1XI4 - chains A and F of the 18 polymer chains in the assembly; structure by electron microscopy, 7.90 A resolution (low resolution: residue-level contacts below are approximate; hydrogen-bond / salt-bridge calls are withheld).

# Chain A (and F)
Name: Clathrin heavy chain
Organism: Bos taurus
Notes: chain F of this document is another copy of the same molecule, construct and numbering; everything in this record applies to it too
UniProt: P49951 (CLH_BOVIN); numbering as in UniProt (aligned over 1-1630)
Sequence (1630 residues; row label = number of the first residue in the row):
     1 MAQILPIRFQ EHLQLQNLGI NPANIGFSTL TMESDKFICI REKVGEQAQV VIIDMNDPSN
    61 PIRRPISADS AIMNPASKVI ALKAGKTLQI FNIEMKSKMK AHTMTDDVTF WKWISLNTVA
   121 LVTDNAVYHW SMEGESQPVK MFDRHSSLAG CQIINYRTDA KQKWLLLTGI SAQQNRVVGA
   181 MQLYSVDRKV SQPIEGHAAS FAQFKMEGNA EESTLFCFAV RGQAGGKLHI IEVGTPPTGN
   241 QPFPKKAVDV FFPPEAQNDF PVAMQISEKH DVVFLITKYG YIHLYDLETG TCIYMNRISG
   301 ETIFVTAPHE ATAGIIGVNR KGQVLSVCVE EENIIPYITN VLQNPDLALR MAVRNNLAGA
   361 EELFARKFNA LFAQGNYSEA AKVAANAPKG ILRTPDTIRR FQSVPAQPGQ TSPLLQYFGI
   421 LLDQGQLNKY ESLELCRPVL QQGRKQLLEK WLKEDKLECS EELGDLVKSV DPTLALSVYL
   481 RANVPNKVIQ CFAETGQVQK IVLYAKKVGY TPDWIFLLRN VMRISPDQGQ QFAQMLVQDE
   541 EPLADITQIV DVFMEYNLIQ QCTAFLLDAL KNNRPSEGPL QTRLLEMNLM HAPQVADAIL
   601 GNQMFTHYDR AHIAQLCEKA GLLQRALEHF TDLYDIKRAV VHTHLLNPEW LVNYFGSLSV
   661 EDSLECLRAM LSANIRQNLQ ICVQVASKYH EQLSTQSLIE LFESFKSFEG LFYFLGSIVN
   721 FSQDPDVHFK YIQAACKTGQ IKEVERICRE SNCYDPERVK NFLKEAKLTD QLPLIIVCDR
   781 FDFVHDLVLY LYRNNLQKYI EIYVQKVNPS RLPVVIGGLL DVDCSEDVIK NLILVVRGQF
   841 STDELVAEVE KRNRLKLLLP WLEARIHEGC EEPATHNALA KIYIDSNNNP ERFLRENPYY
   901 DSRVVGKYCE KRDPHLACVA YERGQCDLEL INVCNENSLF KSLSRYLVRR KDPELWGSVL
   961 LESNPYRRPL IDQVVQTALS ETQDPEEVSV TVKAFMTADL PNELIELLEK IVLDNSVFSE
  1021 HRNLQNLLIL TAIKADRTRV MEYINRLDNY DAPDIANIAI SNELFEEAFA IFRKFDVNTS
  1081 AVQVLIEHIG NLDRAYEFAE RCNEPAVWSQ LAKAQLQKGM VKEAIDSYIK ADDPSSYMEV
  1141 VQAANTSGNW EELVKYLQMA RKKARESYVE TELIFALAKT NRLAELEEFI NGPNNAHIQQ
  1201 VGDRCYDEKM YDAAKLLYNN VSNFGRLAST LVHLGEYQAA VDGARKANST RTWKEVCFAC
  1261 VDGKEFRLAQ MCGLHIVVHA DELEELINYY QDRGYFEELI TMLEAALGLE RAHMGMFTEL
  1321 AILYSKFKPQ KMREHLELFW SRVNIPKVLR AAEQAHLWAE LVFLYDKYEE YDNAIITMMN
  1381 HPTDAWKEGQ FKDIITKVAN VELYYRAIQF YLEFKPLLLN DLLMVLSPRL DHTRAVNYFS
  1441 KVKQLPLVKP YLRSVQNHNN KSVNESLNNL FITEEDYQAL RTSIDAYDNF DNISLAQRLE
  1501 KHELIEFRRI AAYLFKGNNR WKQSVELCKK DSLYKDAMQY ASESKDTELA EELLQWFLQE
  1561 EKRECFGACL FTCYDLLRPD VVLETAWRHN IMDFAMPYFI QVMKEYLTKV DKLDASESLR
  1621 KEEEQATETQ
UniProt features mapped onto this chain:
  - region: Ala-68 to Asp-107 (WD40-like repeat 2), Thr-302 to Glu-330 (WD40-like repeat 7), Glu-449 to Asp-465 (Binding site for the uncoating ATPase, involved in lattice disassembly)
  - modified residue: Ala-2 (N-acetylalanine), Ser-67 (Phosphoserine), Thr-105 (Phosphothreonine), Tyr-184 (Phosphotyrosine), Thr-394 (Phosphothreonine), Tyr-634 (Phosphotyrosine), Lys-737 (N6-succinyllysine), Lys-856 (N6-acetyllysine), Tyr-899 (Phosphotyrosine), Ser-1167 (Phosphoserine), Tyr-1206 (Phosphotyrosine), Ser-1229 (Phosphoserine), Lys-1441 (N6-acetyllysine), Tyr-1477 (Phosphotyrosine), Tyr-1487 (Phosphotyrosine), Ser-1494 (Phosphoserine), Lys-1501 (N6-acetyllysine)

# Interface between chain A and chain F
Contacting residue pairs (4; chain A residue first):
  Asn-853(A) / Glu-826(F)
  Arg-854(A) / Lys-830(F)
  His-867(A) / Asn-1248(F)
  Arg-1311(A) / Val-1278(F)
Interface residues without a listed pair, chain A (7 interface residues in all): Arg-852, Glu-868, Glu-1310
Interface residues without a listed pair, chain F (6 interface residues in all): Ser-1249, His-1279

# In short
Chain A and chain F form an interface of 7 and 6 residues respectively.
Chain A and chain F are both Clathrin heavy chain (Bos taurus); the structure, Clathrin D6 Coat, was
determined by electron microscopy together with 3IYV from the same study.
